Entry 6Q0M (X-ray diffraction, 1.20 A resolution); this record covers chains A and C.

[Chain A]
Protein: Erbin
Source organism: Homo sapiens
UniProt: Q96RT1 (ERBIN_HUMAN), isoform Q96RT1-3; residues 3-92 here correspond to UniProt positions 1269-1358 (UniProt number = residue number + 1266)
Chain sequence (94 residues; each row starts with the number of its first residue; numbers below 1 keep their minus sign (Ser-1 is residue -1)):
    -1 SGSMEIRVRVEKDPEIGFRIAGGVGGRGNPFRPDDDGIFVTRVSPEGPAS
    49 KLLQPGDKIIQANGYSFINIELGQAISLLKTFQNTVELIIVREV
Unresolved in the structure: -1
Sequence notes: expression tag (-1 to 2); engineered mutation Ile14 (Leu1280 in Q96RT1), Arg17 (Ser1283 in Q96RT1), Ala19 (Ser1285 in Q96RT1), Ser42 (Gln1308 in Q96RT1), Leu70 (His1336 in Q96RT1), Ile74 (Val1340 in Q96RT1)

[Chain C]
Protein: peptide
Chain sequence (7 residues; each row starts with the number of its first residue; numbers below 1 keep their minus sign (Tyr-4 is residue -4)):
    -4 YYESDWL

[Interface between chain A and chain C]
Contacting residue pairs (20; chain A residue first):
  Glu13(A) - Leu2(C)
  Ile14(A) - Leu2(C)  hydrogen bond (backbone-backbone)
  Gly15(A) - Trp1(C)
  Gly15(A) - Leu2(C)  hydrogen bond (backbone-backbone)
  Phe16(A) - Trp1(C)
  Phe16(A) - Leu2(C)  hydrogen bond (backbone-backbone)
  Arg17(A) - Glu-2(C)
  Arg17(A) - Ser-1(C)  hydrogen bond (side chain-backbone)
  Arg17(A) - Trp1(C)
  Ile18(A) - Glu-2(C)
  Ile18(A) - Ser-1(C)  hydrogen bond (backbone-backbone)
  Ala19(A) - Tyr-3(C)
  Gly26(A) - Tyr-4(C)
  Pro28(A) - Tyr-4(C)  hydrophobic
  Thr39(A) - Glu-2(C)  hydrogen bond
  Arg40(A) - Glu-2(C)  salt bridge
  Ser42(A) - Trp1(C)
  Leu70(A) - Tyr-3(C)  hydrophobic
  Ile74(A) - Ser-1(C)
  Leu77(A) - Leu2(C)  hydrophobic
Interface residues without a listed pair, chain A (20 interface residues in all): Gly20, Arg25, Asn27, Val41, Lys78
Interface residues without a listed pair, chain C (7 interface residues in all): Asp0

[In short]
20 residues of chain A and 7 residues of chain C are in contact; the contacts include 6 hydrogen bonds and 1
salt bridge. Among the polar pairs are Arg40(A)-Glu-2(C), Gly15(A)-Leu2(C) and Arg17(A)-Ser-1(C).
Chain A is Erbin (Homo sapiens) and chain C is peptide; the structure, Structure of Erbin PDZ derivative E-14
with a high-affinity peptide, was determined by X-ray diffraction, deposited together with 6Q0N and 6Q0U.
